7VCQ - chains A and B of the 4 polymer chains in the assembly; structure by X-ray diffraction, 3.00 A resolution.

[Chain A]
Name: Histone H3.3
From: Homo sapiens
Reference sequence: P84243 (H33_HUMAN); residues 57-135 here correspond to UniProt positions 58-136 (UniProt number = residue number + 1)
Amino-acid sequence (79 residues; each row starts with the number of its first residue):
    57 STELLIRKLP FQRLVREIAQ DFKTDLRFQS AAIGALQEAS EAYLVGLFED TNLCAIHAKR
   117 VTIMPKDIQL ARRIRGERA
Not modelled in the structure: 57-59, 135
Swiss-Prot annotation at these positions:
  - modified residue: Ser57 (Phosphoserine), Lys64 (N6-(2-hydroxyisobutyryl)lysine), Lys79 (N6,N6,N6-trimethyllysine), Thr80 (Phosphothreonine), Ser86 (Phosphoserine), Thr107 (Phosphothreonine), Lys115 (N6-acetyllysine), Lys122 (N6-(2-hydroxyisobutyryl)lysine)

[Chain B]
Name: Histone H4
From: Homo sapiens
Reference sequence: P62805 (H4_HUMAN); residues 0-102 here correspond to UniProt positions 1-103 (UniProt number = residue number + 1)
Amino-acid sequence (103 residues; row label = number of the first residue in the row; numbering starts at 0):
     0 MSGRGKGGKG LGKGGAKRHR KVLRDNIQGI TKPAIRRLAR RGGVKRISGL IYEETRGVLK
    60 VFLENVIRDA VTYTEHAKRK TVTAMDVVYA LKRQGRTLYG FGG
Not modelled in the structure: 0-16, 102
Swiss-Prot annotation at these positions:
  - DNA-binding region: Lys16 to Lys20
  - modified residue: Ser1 (N-acetylserine), Arg3 (Asymmetric dimethylarginine), Lys5 (N6-(2-hydroxyisobutyryl)lysine), Lys8 (N6-(2-hydroxyisobutyryl)lysine), Lys12 (N6-(2-hydroxyisobutyryl)lysine), Lys16 (N6-(2-hydroxyisobutyryl)lysine), Lys20 (N6,N6,N6-trimethyllysine), Lys31 (N6-(2-hydroxyisobutyryl)lysine), Lys44 (N6-(2-hydroxyisobutyryl)lysine), Ser47 (Phosphoserine), Tyr51 (Phosphotyrosine), Lys59 (N6-(2-hydroxyisobutyryl)lysine), Lys77 (N6-(2-hydroxyisobutyryl)lysine), Lys79 (N6-(2-hydroxyisobutyryl)lysine), Thr80 (Phosphothreonine), Tyr88 (Phosphotyrosine), Lys91 (N6-(2-hydroxyisobutyryl)lysine)
  - cross-link (Glycyl lysine isopeptide (Lys-Gly)): Lys12 (interchain with G-Cter in SUMO2), Lys20 (interchain with G-Cter in SUMO2), Lys31 (interchain with G-Cter in SUMO2), Lys59 (interchain with G-Cter in SUMO2), Lys79 (interchain with G-Cter in SUMO2), Lys91 (interchain with G-Cter in SUMO2)

[Interface between chain A and chain B]
Pairs across the interface (79; chain A residue first):
  Leu61(A) - Ala33(B)
  Leu61(A) - Arg36(B)
  Leu61(A) - Arg40(B)
  Ile62(A) - Gly28(B)
  Arg63(A) - Thr30(B)
  Pro66(A) - Ile26(B)  hydrophobic
  Pro66(A) - Gly28(B)
  Phe67(A) - Gly28(B)
  Phe67(A) - Leu62(B)  hydrophobic
  Arg69(A) - Asp24(B)  salt bridge
  Leu70(A) - Gln27(B)
  Leu70(A) - Gly28(B)
  Leu70(A) - Leu62(B)  hydrophobic
  Val71(A) - Leu62(B)  hydrophobic
  Ile74(A) - Leu62(B)  hydrophobic
  Phe78(A) - Glu63(B)
  Phe78(A) - Ile66(B)  hydrophobic
  Phe78(A) - Arg67(B)
  Thr80(A) - Val70(B)
  Leu82(A) - Thr73(B)
  Leu82(A) - Glu74(B)
  Leu82(A) - Lys79(B)
  Arg83(A) - Lys79(B)
  Arg83(A) - Thr80(B)  hydrogen bond (backbone-side chain)
  Arg83(A) - Val81(B)
  Phe84(A) - Ile66(B)  hydrophobic
  Phe84(A) - Val81(B)  hydrophobic
  Gln85(A) - Val81(B)  hydrogen bond (backbone-backbone)
  Gln85(A) - Thr82(B)
  Gln85(A) - Ala83(B)
  Ala87(A) - Ala83(B)
  Ala88(A) - Val81(B)
  Ala88(A) - Thr82(B)
  Ala88(A) - Ala83(B)
  Ala91(A) - Val86(B)  hydrophobic
  Leu92(A) - Ile66(B)  hydrophobic
  Ala95(A) - Phe61(B)
  Ala95(A) - Leu90(B)  hydrophobic
  Ser96(A) - Leu58(B)
  Ser96(A) - Phe61(B)
  Ser96(A) - Leu62(B)
  Tyr99(A) - Phe61(B)  hydrophobic
  Leu100(A) - Leu37(B)  hydrophobic
  Leu100(A) - Thr54(B)
  Val101(A) - Leu37(B)  hydrophobic
  Val101(A) - Arg40(B)
  Val101(A) - Gly41(B)
  Phe104(A) - Ala38(B)  hydrophobic
  Phe104(A) - Gly41(B)
  Phe104(A) - Val43(B)
  Phe104(A) - Ile50(B)  hydrophobic
  Phe104(A) - Thr54(B)
  Glu105(A) - Gly41(B)
  Thr107(A) - Val43(B)
  Asn108(A) - Gly42(B)
  Asn108(A) - Val43(B)
  Val117(A) - Arg45(B)
  Thr118(A) - Arg45(B)  hydrogen bond
  Thr118(A) - Ile46(B)
  Thr118(A) - Ser47(B)
  Ile119(A) - Val43(B)  hydrophobic
  Ile119(A) - Arg45(B)  hydrogen bond (backbone-backbone)
  Ile119(A) - Ile46(B)  hydrophobic
  Ile119(A) - Ser47(B)  hydrogen bond (backbone-backbone)
  Ile119(A) - Ile50(B)
  Met120(A) - Ile50(B)
  Pro121(A) - Leu49(B)  hydrophobic
  Pro121(A) - Ile50(B)
  Pro121(A) - Glu53(B)
  Ile124(A) - Ile50(B)  hydrophobic
  Ile124(A) - Glu53(B)
  Ile124(A) - Val57(B)  hydrophobic
  Gln125(A) - Glu53(B)
  Arg128(A) - Val57(B)
  Arg128(A) - Val60(B)
  Arg131(A) - Thr96(B)
  Arg134(A) - Val60(B)
  Arg134(A) - Glu63(B)  salt bridge
  Arg134(A) - Asn64(B)  hydrogen bond
Also at the interface, not in a pair above, chain A (41 interface residues in all): Glu97, Gly102, Leu103
Also at the interface, not in a pair above, chain B (46 interface residues in all): Ile29, Ile34, Lys59, Val65, Arg78, Tyr98

[Overview]
Chain A and chain B form an interface of 41 and 46 residues respectively; the contacts include 6 hydrogen
bonds and 2 salt bridges. Polar contacts include Arg69(A)-Asp24(B), Arg134(A)-Glu63(B) and Arg83(A)-Thr80(B).
From UniProt: a DNA-binding region on chain B.
Here chain A is Histone H3.3 and chain B is Histone H4, both from Homo sapiens. Entry 7VCQ (structure of viral
protein BKRF4 in complex with H3.3-H4-ASF1) was determined by X-ray diffraction (same publication as 7VCL).
